Entry 9EX9 (electron microscopy, 2.50 A resolution); this record covers chains A and B of the 8 polymer chains in the assembly.

[Chain A]
Name: DNA-directed RNA polymerase 147 kDa polypeptide
From: Vaccinia virus
Notes: EC 2.7.7.6
Reference sequence: P20504 (RP147_VACCC); residues 1-1286 here = UniProt positions 1-1286
Amino-acid sequence (1286 residues; row label = number of the first residue in the row):
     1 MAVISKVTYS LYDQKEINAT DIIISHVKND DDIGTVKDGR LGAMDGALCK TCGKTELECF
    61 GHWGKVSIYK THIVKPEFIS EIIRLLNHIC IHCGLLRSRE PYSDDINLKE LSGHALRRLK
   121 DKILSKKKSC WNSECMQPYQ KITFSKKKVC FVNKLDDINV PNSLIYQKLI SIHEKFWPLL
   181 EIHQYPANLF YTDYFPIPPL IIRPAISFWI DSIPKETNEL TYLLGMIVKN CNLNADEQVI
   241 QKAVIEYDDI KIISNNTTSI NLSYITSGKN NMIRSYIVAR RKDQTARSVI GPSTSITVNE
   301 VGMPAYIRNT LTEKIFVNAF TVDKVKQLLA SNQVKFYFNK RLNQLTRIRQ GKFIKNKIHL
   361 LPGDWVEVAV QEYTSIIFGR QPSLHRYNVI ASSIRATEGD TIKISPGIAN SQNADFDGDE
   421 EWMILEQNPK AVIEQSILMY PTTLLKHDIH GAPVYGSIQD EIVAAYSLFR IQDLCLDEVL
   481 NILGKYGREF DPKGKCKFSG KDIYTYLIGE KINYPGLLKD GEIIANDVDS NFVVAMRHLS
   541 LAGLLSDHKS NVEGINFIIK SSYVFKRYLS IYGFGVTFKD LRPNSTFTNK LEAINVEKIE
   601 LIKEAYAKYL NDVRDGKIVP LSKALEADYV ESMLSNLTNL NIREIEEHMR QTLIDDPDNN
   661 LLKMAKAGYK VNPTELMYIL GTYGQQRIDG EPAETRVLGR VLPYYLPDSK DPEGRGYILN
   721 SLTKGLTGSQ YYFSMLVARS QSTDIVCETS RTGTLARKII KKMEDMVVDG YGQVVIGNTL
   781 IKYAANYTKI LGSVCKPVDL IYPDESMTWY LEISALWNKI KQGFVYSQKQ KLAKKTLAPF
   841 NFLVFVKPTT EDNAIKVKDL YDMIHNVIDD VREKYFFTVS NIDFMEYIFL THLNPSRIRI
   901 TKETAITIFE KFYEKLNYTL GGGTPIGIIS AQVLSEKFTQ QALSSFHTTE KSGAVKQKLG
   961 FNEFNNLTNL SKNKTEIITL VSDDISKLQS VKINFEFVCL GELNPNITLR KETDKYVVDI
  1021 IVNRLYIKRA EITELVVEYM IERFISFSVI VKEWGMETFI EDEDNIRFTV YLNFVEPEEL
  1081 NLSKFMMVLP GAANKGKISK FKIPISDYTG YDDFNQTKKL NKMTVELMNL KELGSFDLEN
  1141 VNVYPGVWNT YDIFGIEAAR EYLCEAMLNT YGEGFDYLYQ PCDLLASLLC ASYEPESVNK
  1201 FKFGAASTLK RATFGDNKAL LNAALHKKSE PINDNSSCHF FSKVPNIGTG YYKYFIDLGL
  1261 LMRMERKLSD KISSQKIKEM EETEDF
Unresolved in the structure: 1, 209-213, 1267-1286
Sequence notes: variant Thr258 (Ser in P20504), Glu489 (Lys in P20504), Lys1015 (Arg in P20504)
Ion coordination: Zn2+ site 1: Cys49, Cys52, Cys59, His62; Zn2+ site 2: Cys90, Cys93, Cys130, Cys135; Mg2+: Asp415, Asp417, Asp419

[Chain B]
Name: DNA-directed RNA polymerase 133 kDa polypeptide
From: Vaccinia virus
Notes: EC 2.7.7.6
Reference sequence: P68694 (RP132_VACCC); residue numbers follow UniProt; this construct covers 1-1164
Amino-acid sequence (1164 residues; each row starts with the number of its first residue):
     1 MKKNTNSEMD QRLGYKFLVP DPKAGVFYRP LHFQYVSYSN FILHRLHEIL TVKRPLLSFK
    61 NNTERIMIEI SNVKVTPPDY SPIIASIKGK SYDALATFTV NIFKEVMTKE GISITKISSY
   121 EGKDSHLIKI PLLIGYGNKN PLDTAKYLVP NVIGGVFINK QSVEKVGINL VEKITTWPKF
   181 RVVKPNSFTF SFSSVSPPNV LPTRYRHYKI SLDISQLEAL NISSTKTFIT VNIVLLSQYL
   241 SRVSLEFIRR SLSYDMPPEV VYLVNAIIDS AKRITESITD FNIDTYINDL VEAEHIKQKS
   301 QLTINEFKYE MLHNFLPHMN YTPDQLKGFY MISLLRKFLY CIFHTSRYPD RDSMVCHRIL
   361 TYGKYFETLA HDELENYIGN IRNDIMNNHK NRGTYAVNIH VLTTPGLNHA FSSLLSGKFK
   421 KSDGSYRTHP HYSWMQNISI PRSVGFYPDQ VKISKMFSVR KYHPSQYLYF CSSDVPERGP
   481 QVGLVSQLSV LSSITNILTS EYLDLEKKIC EYIRSYYKDD ISYFETGFPI TIENALVASL
   541 NPNMICDFVT DFRRRKRMGF FGNLEVGITL VRDHMNEIRI NIGAGRLVRP FLVVDNGELM
   601 MDVCPELESR LDDMTFSDIQ KEFPHVIEMV DIEQFTFSNV CESVQKFRMM SKDERKQYDL
   661 CDFPAEFRDG YVASSLVGIN HNSGPRAILG CAQAKQAISC LSSDIRNKID NGIHLMYPER
   721 PIVISKALET SKIAANCFGQ HVTIALMSYK GINQEDGIII KKQFIQRGGL DIVTAKKHQV
   781 EIPLENFNNK ERDRSNAYSK LESNGLVRLN AFLESGDAMA RNISSRTLED DFARDNQISF
   841 DVSEKYTDMY KSRVERVQVE LTDKVKVRVL TMKERRPILG DKFTTRTSQK GTVAYVADET
   901 ELPYDENGIT PDVIINSTSI FSRKTISMLI EVILTAAYSA KPYNNKGENR PVCFPSSNET
   961 SIDTYMQFAK QCYEHSNPKL SDEELSDKIF CEKILYDPET DKPYASKVFF GPIYYLRLRH
  1021 LTQDKATVRC RGKKTKLIRQ ANEGRKRGGG IKFGEMERDC LIAHGAANTI TEVLKDSEED
  1081 YQDVYVCENC GDIAAQIKGI NTCLRCSKLN LSPLLTKIDT THVSKVFLTQ MNARGVKVKL
  1141 DFERRPPSFY KPLDKVDLKP SFLV
Unresolved in the structure: 1-7, 449-458, 792-793, 826-838, 1163-1164
Sequence notes: variant Asn6 (Asp in P68694), Phe343 (Tyr in P68694)
Ion coordination: Zn2+: Cys1087, Cys1090, Cys1103, Cys1106

[Interface between chain A and chain B]
Residue-residue contacts (299; chain A residue first):
  Val3(A) - Phe1142(B)
  Val3(A) - Glu1143(B)  hydrogen bond (backbone-backbone)
  Ile4(A) - Asp1141(B)
  Ile4(A) - Phe1142(B)  hydrophobic
  Ser5(A) - Asp1141(B)  hydrogen bond (backbone-backbone)
  Ser5(A) - Phe1142(B)
  Ser5(A) - Glu1143(B)
  Lys6(A) - Leu1140(B)
  Lys6(A) - Asp1141(B)  hydrogen bond (backbone-backbone)
  Val7(A) - Val1138(B)  hydrophobic
  Val7(A) - Lys1139(B)
  Val7(A) - Leu1140(B)  hydrophobic
  Thr8(A) - Lys1137(B)
  Thr8(A) - Val1138(B)
  Thr8(A) - Lys1139(B)  hydrogen bond (backbone-backbone)
  Thr8(A) - Asp1141(B)
  Tyr9(A) - Lys1137(B)
  Ser10(A) - Val1136(B)
  Ser10(A) - Lys1137(B)  hydrogen bond (backbone-backbone)
  Leu11(A) - Gly1135(B)
  Tyr12(A) - Asn1132(B)
  Tyr12(A) - Gly1135(B)
  Tyr12(A) - Val1136(B)
  Glu16(A) - Arg1105(B)  hydrogen bond (backbone-side chain)
  Glu16(A) - Lys1137(B)  salt bridge
  Ala19(A) - Arg1105(B)
  Ala19(A) - Lys1108(B)
  Ala19(A) - Leu1109(B)  hydrophobic
  Thr20(A) - Lys1108(B)
  Asp21(A) - Lys1108(B)  salt bridge
  Cys52(A) - Gln1096(B)
  Lys54(A) - Gln1096(B)  hydrogen bond
  Glu56(A) - Arg1039(B)  hydrogen bond (backbone-side chain)
  Leu57(A) - Arg1039(B)
  Leu57(A) - Gln1082(B)  hydrogen bond (backbone-side chain)
  Glu58(A) - Gln1082(B)
  Phe60(A) - Gln1082(B)
  Phe60(A) - Val1084(B)  hydrophobic
  Phe60(A) - Ile1093(B)  hydrophobic
  Phe60(A) - His1122(B)
  Phe60(A) - Lys1125(B)
  His62(A) - Ala1095(B)
  His62(A) - Leu1104(B)
  Trp63(A) - Arg1105(B)
  Trp63(A) - Asn1132(B)
  Glu77(A) - Arg1134(B)  salt bridge
  Ile201(A) - His1122(B)
  Ile201(A) - Thr1129(B)
  Ile202(A) - Val1126(B)
  Ile202(A) - Thr1129(B)
  Pro204(A) - Leu1037(B)
  Lys215(A) - Lys1036(B)
  Asp248(A) - Arg1134(B)  salt bridge
  Leu262(A) - Gln1130(B)  hydrogen bond (backbone-side chain)
  Leu262(A) - Ala1133(B)  hydrophobic
  Leu262(A) - Arg1134(B)
  Ser263(A) - Arg1134(B)
  Ile265(A) - Gln1130(B)
  Ile265(A) - Met1131(B)  hydrophobic
  Met272(A) - Val1123(B)  hydrophobic
  Ile273(A) - Phe1127(B)  hydrophobic
  Tyr276(A) - Ile1038(B)  hydrophobic
  Tyr276(A) - Gln1040(B)  hydrogen bond (backbone-side chain)
  Ile277(A) - Leu1074(B)
  Ile277(A) - Val1123(B)  hydrophobic
  Val278(A) - Glu1055(B)
  Ala279(A) - Phe1053(B)
  Arg280(A) - Gln1040(B)
  Arg280(A) - Lys1052(B)
  Arg280(A) - Phe1053(B)  hydrogen bond (backbone-backbone)
  Arg280(A) - Leu1074(B)  hydrogen bond (side chain-backbone)
  Arg280(A) - Lys1075(B)
  Arg280(A) - Asp1076(B)  salt bridge
  Arg281(A) - Ala1041(B)
  Arg281(A) - Asn1042(B)
  Arg281(A) - Glu1043(B)  salt bridge
  Arg281(A) - Gly1050(B)  hydrogen bond (side chain-backbone)
  Arg281(A) - Ile1051(B)
  Arg281(A) - Lys1052(B)
  Lys282(A) - Arg1029(B)
  Lys282(A) - Ala1041(B)
  Lys282(A) - Gly1050(B)
  Lys282(A) - Ile1051(B)  hydrogen bond (backbone-backbone)
  Lys282(A) - Val1073(B)  hydrogen bond (side chain-backbone)
  Lys282(A) - Lys1075(B)
  Asp283(A) - Arg1029(B)  salt bridge
  Asp283(A) - Cys1030(B)  hydrogen bond (backbone-backbone)
  Gln284(A) - Arg1029(B)
  Gln284(A) - Cys1030(B)
  Thr285(A) - Val1028(B)
  Thr285(A) - Arg1029(B)  hydrogen bond (backbone-backbone)
  Thr285(A) - Ile1051(B)  hydrogen bond (side chain-backbone)
  Ala286(A) - Thr1027(B)
  Arg287(A) - Lys1025(B)
  Arg287(A) - Thr1027(B)  hydrogen bond (backbone-backbone)
  Arg287(A) - Ile1051(B)
  Val289(A) - Lys1025(B)
  Pro292(A) - Ile752(B)
  Pro292(A) - Ala894(B)  hydrophobic
  Tyr306(A) - Ala1026(B)
  Tyr306(A) - Thr1027(B)  hydrogen bond (side chain-backbone)
  Tyr306(A) - Val1028(B)  hydrophobic
  Thr310(A) - Val1028(B)
  Thr310(A) - Cys1030(B)
  Leu311(A) - Val1028(B)  hydrophobic
  Leu311(A) - Arg1029(B)
  Thr312(A) - Cys1030(B)
  Phe336(A) - Arg1031(B)
  Phe338(A) - Glu1079(B)
  Lys340(A) - Glu1078(B)  salt bridge
  Asn343(A) - Tyr1081(B)
  Leu345(A) - Arg1031(B)
  Leu345(A) - Glu1079(B)
  Glu367(A) - Arg1031(B)  salt bridge
  Ile377(A) - Thr1069(B)
  Gln381(A) - Glu1057(B)  hydrogen bond
  Ser383(A) - Met1056(B)
  Ser383(A) - Glu1057(B)
  Ser383(A) - Cys1060(B)
  His385(A) - Cys1060(B)  hydrogen bond (backbone-side chain)
  Arg386(A) - Ala1063(B)
  Arg386(A) - His1064(B)  hydrogen bond
  Val389(A) - Cys1060(B)  hydrophobic
  Val389(A) - Leu1061(B)  hydrophobic
  Val389(A) - His1064(B)  hydrogen bond (backbone-side chain)
  Gly399(A) - Leu879(B)
  Asp400(A) - Met849(B)
  Asp400(A) - Thr1022(B)
  Asp400(A) - Gln1023(B)  hydrogen bond
  Thr401(A) - Leu879(B)
  Thr401(A) - Thr1022(B)
  Lys403(A) - Leu879(B)
  Pro406(A) - Gln754(B)
  Asp415(A) - Glu755(B)
  Asp415(A) - Asp756(B)
  Phe416(A) - Gln754(B)
  Phe416(A) - Glu755(B)  hydrogen bond (backbone-backbone)
  Phe416(A) - Thr892(B)  hydrogen bond (backbone-side chain)
  Asp417(A) - Asp756(B)
  Asp417(A) - Lys882(B)
  Asp417(A) - Lys890(B)
  Asp417(A) - Thr892(B)
  Gly418(A) - Thr892(B)
  Glu420(A) - Lys1025(B)
  Trp422(A) - Glu1057(B)
  Glu426(A) - Glu1072(B)
  Asn428(A) - Glu1072(B)
  Lys430(A) - Asn1068(B)
  Ala431(A) - Thr1069(B)
  Glu434(A) - Ala1066(B)
  Glu434(A) - Ala1067(B)
  Glu434(A) - Asn1068(B)  hydrogen bond
  Glu434(A) - Thr1069(B)  hydrogen bond
  Leu438(A) - Gly1065(B)
  Met439(A) - Leu1061(B)  hydrophobic
  Met439(A) - His1064(B)
  Leu444(A) - His1064(B)
  Ile458(A) - Gln754(B)
  Ile458(A) - Glu755(B)
  Gln459(A) - Glu755(B)  hydrogen bond (side chain-backbone)
  Gln459(A) - Asn916(B)
  Gln459(A) - Thr918(B)  hydrogen bond
  Asp460(A) - Ser748(B)
  Asp460(A) - Gln754(B)  hydrogen bond
  Asp460(A) - Asn916(B)  hydrogen bond
  Glu461(A) - Gln754(B)
  Lys566(A) - Gly751(B)
  Leu569(A) - Ser748(B)
  Ser570(A) - Lys750(B)
  Ser570(A) - Tyr1004(B)
  Tyr572(A) - Tyr1004(B)
  Tyr572(A) - Ala1005(B)
  Phe574(A) - Met747(B)
  Phe574(A) - Ser748(B)  hydrogen bond (backbone-backbone)
  Phe574(A) - Thr918(B)
  Gly575(A) - Ser917(B)
  Val576(A) - Ser917(B)  hydrogen bond (backbone-side chain)
  Val576(A) - Phe921(B)  hydrophobic
  Thr577(A) - Phe921(B)
  Thr577(A) - Glu992(B)  hydrogen bond
  Thr577(A) - Lys1007(B)
  Thr577(A) - Phe1009(B)
  Phe578(A) - Leu929(B)  hydrophobic
  Phe578(A) - Met966(B)  hydrophobic
  Phe578(A) - Phe990(B)  hydrophobic
  Lys579(A) - Phe990(B)
  Lys579(A) - Glu992(B)
  Arg582(A) - Ile962(B)
  Arg582(A) - Asp963(B)  salt bridge
  Arg582(A) - Phe990(B)
  Pro583(A) - Phe990(B)
  Ser585(A) - Asp963(B)
  Glu675(A) - Lys924(B)  salt bridge
  Tyr678(A) - Lys924(B)
  Ile679(A) - Lys924(B)
  Arg696(A) - Ser346(B)
  Arg696(A) - Arg347(B)
  Arg696(A) - His463(B)
  Arg696(A) - Pro464(B)
  Val697(A) - Arg347(B)
  Val697(A) - Asp573(B)
  Val697(A) - Phe637(B)  hydrophobic
  Leu698(A) - Arg347(B)
  Gly699(A) - Arg347(B)
  Arg700(A) - Thr636(B)  hydrogen bond (side chain-backbone)
  Arg700(A) - Phe637(B)
  Arg700(A) - Ser638(B)  hydrogen bond (side chain-backbone)
  Arg700(A) - Asn639(B)  hydrogen bond
  Val701(A) - Pro464(B)
  Leu702(A) - Pro464(B)
  Pro703(A) - Phe635(B)  hydrophobic
  Pro703(A) - Ser638(B)
  Pro703(A) - Val640(B)  hydrogen bond (backbone-backbone)
  Tyr704(A) - Tyr467(B)  hydrophobic
  Tyr704(A) - Leu468(B)
  Tyr704(A) - Val640(B)
  Tyr704(A) - Glu642(B)
  Tyr704(A) - Asp662(B)  hydrogen bond
  Tyr704(A) - Arg668(B)  hydrogen bond
  Leu706(A) - Asn639(B)
  Leu706(A) - Gln657(B)
  Pro707(A) - Asn639(B)
  Asp708(A) - Arg347(B)  salt bridge
  Leu722(A) - His681(B)  hydrogen bond (backbone-side chain)
  Leu722(A) - Asn682(B)
  Thr723(A) - His681(B)
  Thr723(A) - Ile962(B)
  Lys724(A) - His681(B)
  Gly725(A) - Asn680(B)
  Gly725(A) - His681(B)
  Leu726(A) - Asn680(B)  hydrogen bond (backbone-side chain)
  Gly728(A) - Tyr467(B)  hydrogen bond (backbone-side chain)
  Gly728(A) - Glu642(B)
  Gly728(A) - Arg668(B)
  Ser729(A) - Tyr467(B)
  Ser729(A) - Glu642(B)  hydrogen bond
  Tyr731(A) - Ile679(B)
  Tyr731(A) - Ala687(B)
  Tyr732(A) - Tyr462(B)  hydrophobic
  Tyr732(A) - Pro464(B)
  Tyr732(A) - Tyr467(B)  hydrophobic
  Met735(A) - Gly684(B)
  Met735(A) - Ile688(B)  hydrophobic
  Leu736(A) - Tyr462(B)
  Arg739(A) - Tyr462(B)
  Arg739(A) - Ser472(B)  hydrogen bond (side chain-backbone)
  Arg739(A) - Val475(B)
  Thr743(A) - Val482(B)
  Arg757(A) - Glu1055(B)  salt bridge
  Ile760(A) - Asp1059(B)
  Lys761(A) - Glu1055(B)  salt bridge
  Lys761(A) - Arg1058(B)
  Glu764(A) - Arg1058(B)  salt bridge
  Glu764(A) - Asp1059(B)
  Val867(A) - Phe1162(B)  hydrophobic
  Tyr875(A) - Leu1158(B)
  Phe909(A) - Phe1162(B)  hydrophobic
  Glu910(A) - Phe1162(B)
  Tyr913(A) - Pro1160(B)  hydrophobic
  Asn917(A) - Leu1158(B)  hydrogen bond (side chain-backbone)
  Pro925(A) - Ile1062(B)
  Pro925(A) - Ala1063(B)
  Ile928(A) - Asp1059(B)
  Gln932(A) - Cys1060(B)
  Gln932(A) - Ala1063(B)
  Pro1077(A) - Arg273(B)
  Glu1079(A) - Asp269(B)
  Leu1080(A) - Ser270(B)
  Ser1083(A) - Ala266(B)
  Met1086(A) - Tyr262(B)
  Met1087(A) - Leu263(B)  hydrophobic
  Leu1220(A) - Phe1127(B)  hydrophobic
  Leu1220(A) - Met1131(B)  hydrophobic
  Ala1224(A) - Val1136(B)  hydrophobic
  His1239(A) - Arg1058(B)
  His1239(A) - Ile1062(B)
  His1239(A) - Leu1074(B)
  Phe1240(A) - Ser1124(B)  hydrogen bond (backbone-side chain)
  Phe1240(A) - Leu1128(B)  hydrophobic
  Phe1241(A) - Thr1120(B)
  Phe1241(A) - Leu1140(B)  hydrophobic
  Ser1242(A) - Lys1075(B)
  Ser1242(A) - Asp1119(B)
  Ser1242(A) - Thr1121(B)
  Lys1243(A) - Thr1071(B)
  Val1244(A) - Ala1067(B)  hydrophobic
  Val1244(A) - Thr1071(B)
  Pro1245(A) - Ala1067(B)
  Pro1245(A) - Thr1071(B)
  Ile1247(A) - Ile1062(B)
  Ile1247(A) - Gly1065(B)
  Ile1247(A) - Ala1067(B)
  Gly1248(A) - Gly1065(B)
  Thr1249(A) - Gly1065(B)  hydrogen bond (backbone-backbone)
  Thr1249(A) - Ala1067(B)
  Thr1249(A) - Asn1068(B)  hydrogen bond
  Gly1250(A) - Ala1067(B)
  Lys1253(A) - Arg1145(B)
  Phe1255(A) - Ser1148(B)
Also at the interface, not in a pair above, chain A (195 interface residues in all): Ala2, Lys15, Ile17, Thr51, Tyr191, Pro198, Pro199, Tyr247, Asn261, Thr266, Arg274, Thr294, Ile307, Lys314, Trp365, Pro382, Glu398, Ala414, Ile571, Gly573, Leu581, Asn660, Leu661, Met664, Tyr669, Lys670, Tyr683, Thr695, Thr727, Ala738, Val746, Ile929, Leu1221, Asn1235
Also at the interface, not in a pair above, chain B (173 interface residues in all): Asn265, Tyr348, Asp350, Arg460, Gln466, Cys471, Ser473, Cys641, Tyr658, Ser683, Pro685, Leu746, Gly757, Gly880, Ser922, Ile926, Ile933, Ser986, Asp997, Ser1006, Val1008, Gly1054, Ile1070, Ser1077, Asp1092, Ile1097

[Summary]
195 residues of chain A face 173 of chain B across their interface; the contacts include 52 hydrogen bonds and
15 salt bridges. Among the polar pairs are Glu16(A)-Lys1137(B), Asp21(A)-Lys1108(B) and Glu77(A)-Arg1134(B).
Cys49(A), Cys52(A), Cys59(A) and His62(A) coordinate Zn2+ site 1.
Here chain A is DNA-directed RNA polymerase 147 kDa polypeptide and chain B is DNA-directed RNA polymerase 133
kDa polypeptide, both from Vaccinia virus. Entry 9EX9 (Cryo EM map and model of the vaccinia minimal RNA
polymerase) was determined by electron microscopy.
